PDB entry 1T7N | X-ray diffraction, 1.90 A resolution | chain A

[Chain A]
Protein: Carnitine acetyltransferase
Source organism: Mus musculus
UniProtKB: P47934 (CACP_MOUSE); residue numbers follow UniProt; this construct covers 30-626
Sequence (618 residues; each row starts with the number of its first residue):
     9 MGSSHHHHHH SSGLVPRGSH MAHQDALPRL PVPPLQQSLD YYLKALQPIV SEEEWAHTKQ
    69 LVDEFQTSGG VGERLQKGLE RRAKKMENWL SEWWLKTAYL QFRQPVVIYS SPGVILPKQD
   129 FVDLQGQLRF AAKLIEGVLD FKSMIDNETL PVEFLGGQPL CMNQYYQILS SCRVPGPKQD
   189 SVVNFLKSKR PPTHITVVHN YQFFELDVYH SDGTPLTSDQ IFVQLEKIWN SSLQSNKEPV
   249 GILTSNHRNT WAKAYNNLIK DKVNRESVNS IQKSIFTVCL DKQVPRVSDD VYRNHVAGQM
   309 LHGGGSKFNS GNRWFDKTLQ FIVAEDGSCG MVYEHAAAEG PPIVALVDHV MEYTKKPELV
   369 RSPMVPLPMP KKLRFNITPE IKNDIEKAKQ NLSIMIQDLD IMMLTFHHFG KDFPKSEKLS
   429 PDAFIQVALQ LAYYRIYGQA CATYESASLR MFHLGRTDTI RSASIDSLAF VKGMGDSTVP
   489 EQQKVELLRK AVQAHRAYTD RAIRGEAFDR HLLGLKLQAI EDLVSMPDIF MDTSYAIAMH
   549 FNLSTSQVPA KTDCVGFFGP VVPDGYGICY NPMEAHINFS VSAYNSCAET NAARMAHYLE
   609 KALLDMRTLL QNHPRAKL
Unresolved in the structure: 9-26, 626
Differences from the reference sequence: expression tag (9-29); engineered mutation G564 (Met in P47934)
UniProt features mapped onto this chain:
  - motif: A624 to L626 (Microbody targeting signal)
  - active site: H343 (Proton acceptor)
  - binding site (CoA): K419, K423 to D430, S456, R504, Q555
  - binding site ((R)-carnitine): Y452, S454, T465
  - modified residue: K93 (N6-succinyllysine), K261 (N6-acetyllysine), K268 (N6-acetyllysine)
  - mutagenesis: F565 (F565A: Increases activity towards short-chain fatty acids)
From the paper describing this entry:
  - conformationally variable residues (loop rearrangement, side-chain flip): A345 to V352, V556
  - mutagenesis - M564G: increased catalytic activity on medium-chain substrates

[Summary]
From UniProt: active-site residue H343, 12 CoA-binding residues, 3 (R)-carnitine-binding residues and one
mutagenesis site. From the paper: M564G increases catalytic activity on medium-chain substrates;
conformational variability at A345 and V556.
Chain A is Carnitine acetyltransferase (Mus musculus); the structure, Crystal structure of the M564G mutant of
murine CrAT, was determined by X-ray diffraction, deposited together with 1T7O and 1T7Q.
